1ZRT - chains E and P of the 6 polymer chains in the assembly; structure by X-ray diffraction, 3.51 A resolution.

== Chain E ==
Protein: Ubiquinol-cytochrome c reductase iron-sulfur subunit
From: Rhodobacter capsulatus
Notes: EC 7.1.1.8
Reference sequence: D5ANZ2 (UCRI_RHOCB); residues 1-191 here = UniProt positions 1-191
Chain sequence (191 residues; row label = number of the first residue in the row):
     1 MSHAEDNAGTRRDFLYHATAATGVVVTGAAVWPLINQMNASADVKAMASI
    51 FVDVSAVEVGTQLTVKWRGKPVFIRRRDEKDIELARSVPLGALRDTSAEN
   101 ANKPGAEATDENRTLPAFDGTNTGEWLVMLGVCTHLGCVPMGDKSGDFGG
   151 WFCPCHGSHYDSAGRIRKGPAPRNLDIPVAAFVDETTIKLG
Disordered / not traced: 1-8
Disulfides: C138-C155
Bound ions: 2Fe-2S cluster Fe: C133, H135, C153, H156
Ligand contacts: 2Fe-2S cluster (FES): C133, H135, L136, G137, C138, C153, C155, H156, G157, S158
Swiss-Prot annotation at these positions:
  - binding site ([2Fe-2S] cluster): C133, H135, C153, H156
Reported in the primary citation:
  - contacts within the chain: S41-D43 (hydrogen bond), K103-N112, R77-D110

== Chain P ==
Protein: Cytochrome b
From: Rhodobacter capsulatus
Reference sequence: D5ANZ3 (CYB_RHOCB); residues 1-437 here = UniProt positions 1-437
Chain sequence (437 residues; each row starts with the number of its first residue):
     1 MSGIPHDHYEPKTGIEKWLHDRLPIVGLVYDTIMIPTPKNLNWWWIWGIV
    51 LAFTLVLQIVTGIVLAMHYTPHVDLAFASVEHIMRDVNGGWAMRYIHANG
   101 ASLFFLAVYIHIFRGLYYGSYKAPREITWIVGMVIYLLMMGTAFMGYVLP
   151 WGQMSFWGATVITGLFGAIPGIGPSIQAWLLGGPAVDNATLNRFFSLHYL
   201 LPFVIAALVAIHIWAFHTTGNNNPTGVEVRRTSKADAEKDTLPFWPYFVI
   251 KDLFALALVLLGFFAVVAYMPNYLGHPDNYVQANPLSTPAHIVPEWYFLP
   301 FYAILRAFAADVWVVILVDGLTFGIVDAKFFGVIAMFGAIAVMALAPWLD
   351 TSKVRSGAYRPKFRMWFWFLVLDFVVLTWVGAMPTEYPYDWISLIASTYW
   401 FAYFLVILPLLGATEKPEPIPASIEEDFNSHYGNPAE
Disordered / not traced: 1, 433-437
Bound ions: heme Fe site 1: H97, H198; heme Fe site 2: H111, H212
Ligand contacts:
  - heme (HEM), molecule 1: W44, W45, I46, W47, G48, I49, L51, A52, F104, V108, H111, I112, R114, S120, R125, T128, W129, G132, M133, I135, Y136, M139, V209, H212, I213, F216, T219, G220, N221, N222
  - heme (HEM), molecule 2: L55, Q58, I59, G62, I63, L65, A66, Y69, V80, R94, H97, A98, A101, F104, M139, T142, A143, G146, Y147, L149, P150, F195, H198, Y199, P202, I205, N279, Y297
  - PG6 (1-(2-methoxy-ethoxy)-2-{2-[2-(2-methoxy-ethoxy]-ethoxy}-ethane): F53, L260, F264
  - stigmatellin a (SMA): L137, M140, G141, F144, M154, G158, V161, I162, T163, L165, F166, L180, F194, I292, V293, P294, E295, F298, F301, Y302, L305, M336, F337, I340
Swiss-Prot annotation at these positions:
  - binding site (heme b): H97, H111, H198, H212
  - mutagenesis: F144 (F144L/S: Loss of binding affinity for ubiquinone and ubiquinol)

== How chain E and chain P interact ==
Pairs across the interface (46; chain E residue first):
  I35(E) - W179(P)  hydrogen bond (backbone-side chain)
  M38(E) - W179(P)
  M38(E) - G182(P)
  M38(E) - R193(P)  hydrogen bond (backbone-side chain)
  N39(E) - W179(P)
  A40(E) - G182(P)
  A40(E) - G183(P)
  V44(E) - G182(P)
  V65(E) - L286(P)
  K66(E) - L286(P)
  G69(E) - A185(P)
  G69(E) - P285(P)
  K70(E) - P184(P)
  P71(E) - P285(P)
  P71(E) - L286(P)  hydrophobic
  T134(E) - K329(P)
  H135(E) - K329(P)
  L136(E) - T160(P)
  L136(E) - V161(P)
  L136(E) - G164(P)
  L136(E) - L165(P)
  G137(E) - W157(P)
  G137(E) - T160(P)
  C138(E) - V161(P)  hydrophobic
  C138(E) - T288(P)
  V139(E) - L286(P)
  V139(E) - S287(P)
  V139(E) - T288(P)  hydrogen bond (backbone-side chain)
  M141(E) - T288(P)
  M141(E) - P289(P)
  P154(E) - P289(P)
  P154(E) - A290(P)
  P154(E) - I292(P)
  C155(E) - T288(P)
  C155(E) - I292(P)  hydrophobic
  C155(E) - Y302(P)  hydrogen bond (backbone-side chain)
  H156(E) - V161(P)
  H156(E) - Y302(P)
  H156(E) - L305(P)
  G157(E) - T385(P)
  K168(E) - T385(P)
  G169(E) - A309(P)
  G169(E) - A310(P)
  P170(E) - A328(P)
  P170(E) - K329(P)
  P172(E) - D327(P)
Other interface residues (no listed pair), chain E (27 interface residues in all): M47, R68
Other interface residues (no listed pair), chain P (30 interface residues in all): A178, L180, D187, R306

== In short ==
27 residues of chain E face 30 of chain P across their interface, with 4 hydrogen bonds. Among the polar pairs
are I35(E)-W179(P), M38(E)-R193(P) and V139(E)-T288(P). Ligands of chain E: 2Fe-2S cluster. Chain P binds
heme, stigmatellin a and compound PG6. The paper reports contacts within the chain involving S41(E), D43(E)
and K103(E) among others.
Chain E is Ubiquinol-cytochrome c reductase iron-sulfur subunit and chain P is Cytochrome b, both from
Rhodobacter capsulatus; the structure, Rhodobacter capsulatus cytochrome bc1 complex with stigmatellin bound,
was determined by X-ray diffraction.
